5LS4 - chain A; structure by X-ray diffraction, 1.47 A resolution.

# Chain A
Protein: Nucleoprotein
Organism: Mopeia virus AN20410
Notes: fragment: exonuclease domain
UniProt: Q5S581 (Q5S581_MOPEI); residue numbers follow UniProt; this construct covers 365-570
Amino-acid sequence (206 residues; row label = number of the first residue in the row):
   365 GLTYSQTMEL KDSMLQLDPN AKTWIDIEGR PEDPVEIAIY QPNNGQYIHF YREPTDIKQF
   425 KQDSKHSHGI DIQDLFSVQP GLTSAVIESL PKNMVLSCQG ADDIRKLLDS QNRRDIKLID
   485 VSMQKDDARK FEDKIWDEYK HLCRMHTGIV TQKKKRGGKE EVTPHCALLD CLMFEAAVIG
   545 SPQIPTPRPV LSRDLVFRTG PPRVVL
Ion coordination: Ca2+: D390, E392, D534; Zn2+: E400, C507, H510, C530
What the authors report for this chain:
  - Zn2+ coordination: E400, C507, H510, C530
  - Ca2+ coordination: D390, E392, D534
  - mutagenesis - D390A: abolished catalytic activity on dsRNA

# Summary
D390, E392 and D534 coordinate Ca2+. E400, C507, H510 and C530 form the Zn2+ site. From the paper: D390A
abolishes catalytic activity on dsRNA; Zn2+ coordination by E400, C507 and H510 among others.
Chain A is Nucleoprotein (Mopeia virus AN20410); the structure, Mopeia virus exonuclease domain complexed with
Calcium, was determined by X-ray diffraction together with 5LRP from the same study.
